Entry 8K24 (electron microscopy, 3.72 A resolution); this record covers chains m and q of the 32 polymer chains in the assembly.

== Chain m ==
Name: Csy3
Source organism: Vibrio phage ICP1_2004_A
Reference sequence: F1D5V6 (F1D5V6_9CAUD); residue numbers follow UniProt; this construct covers 1-306
Sequence (306 residues; row label = number of the first residue in the row):
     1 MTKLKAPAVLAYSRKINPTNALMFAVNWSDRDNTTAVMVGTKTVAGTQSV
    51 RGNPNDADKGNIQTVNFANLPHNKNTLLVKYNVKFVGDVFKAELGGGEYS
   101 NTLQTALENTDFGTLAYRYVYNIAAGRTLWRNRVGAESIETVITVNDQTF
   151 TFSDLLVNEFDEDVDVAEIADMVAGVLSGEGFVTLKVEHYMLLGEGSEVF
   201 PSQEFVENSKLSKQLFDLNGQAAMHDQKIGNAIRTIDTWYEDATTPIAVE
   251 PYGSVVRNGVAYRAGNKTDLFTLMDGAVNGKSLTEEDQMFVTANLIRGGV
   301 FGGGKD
Not modelled in the structure: 1, 304-306

== Chain q ==
Molecule: 43-nt DNA strand
Source organism: Vibrio phage ICP1_2004_A
Sequence (43 nucleotides; numbered 18 to 60; the number before each row is that of its first residue):
    18 AGCAATTTAAATAGGGAAGATAAGCAAAGGGTTGACGAAAGCC

== How chain m and chain q interact ==
Contacting residue pairs (21):
  Ala8(m) - DA30(q)  sugar contact
  Ala8(m) - DG31(q)  sugar contact
  Val9(m) - DA30(q)  base contact
  Val9(m) - DG31(q)  base contact
  Gln48(m) - DA21(q)  hydrogen bond to the phosphate
  Gln48(m) - DA22(q)  sugar contact
  Val50(m) - DT23(q)  sugar contact
  Gly60(m) - DA21(q)  sugar contact
  Asn61(m) - DA21(q)  sugar contact
  Asn61(m) - DA22(q)  sugar contact
  Ile62(m) - DC20(q)  sugar contact
  Ile62(m) - DA21(q)  base contact
  Gln63(m) - DA22(q)  base contact
  Leu94(m) - DG31(q)  base contact
  Phe205(m) - DA26(q)  base contact
  Phe205(m) - DA27(q)  base contact
  Glu207(m) - DA27(q)  base contact
  Ser212(m) - DA22(q)  hydrogen bond to the base
  Val300(m) - DT29(q)  base contact
  Val300(m) - DA30(q)  base contact
  Gly303(m) - DA30(q)  sugar contact
Also at the interface, not in a pair above, chain m (15 interface residues in all): Lys59

== In short ==
15 residues of chain m face 9 of chain q across their interface, with 2 hydrogen bonds. Polar contacts include
Ser212(m)-DA22(q) and Gln48(m)-DA21(q).
Here chain m is Csy3 and chain q is a 43-nt DNA strand, both from Vibrio phage ICP1_2004_A. Entry 8K24 (ICP1
Csy-dsDNA-Cas1-Cas2/3 complex (fully assembled form), C2 symmetry) was determined by electron microscopy.
